Entry 5OV7 (X-ray diffraction, 2.40 A resolution); this record covers chains D and E of the 6 polymer chains in the assembly.

[Chain D]
Name: Tubulin beta-2B chain
From: Bos taurus
UniProtKB: Q6B856 (TBB2B_BOVIN); the author numbering skips numbers that UniProt does not, so the offset changes along the chain: 1-42 = UniProt 1-42; 45-360 = UniProt 43-358; 369-455 = UniProt 359-445
Amino-acid sequence (445 residues; row label = number of the first residue in the row; note: 10 numbers in that range are skipped by the numbering (no residue carries them; nothing is unmodelled there)):
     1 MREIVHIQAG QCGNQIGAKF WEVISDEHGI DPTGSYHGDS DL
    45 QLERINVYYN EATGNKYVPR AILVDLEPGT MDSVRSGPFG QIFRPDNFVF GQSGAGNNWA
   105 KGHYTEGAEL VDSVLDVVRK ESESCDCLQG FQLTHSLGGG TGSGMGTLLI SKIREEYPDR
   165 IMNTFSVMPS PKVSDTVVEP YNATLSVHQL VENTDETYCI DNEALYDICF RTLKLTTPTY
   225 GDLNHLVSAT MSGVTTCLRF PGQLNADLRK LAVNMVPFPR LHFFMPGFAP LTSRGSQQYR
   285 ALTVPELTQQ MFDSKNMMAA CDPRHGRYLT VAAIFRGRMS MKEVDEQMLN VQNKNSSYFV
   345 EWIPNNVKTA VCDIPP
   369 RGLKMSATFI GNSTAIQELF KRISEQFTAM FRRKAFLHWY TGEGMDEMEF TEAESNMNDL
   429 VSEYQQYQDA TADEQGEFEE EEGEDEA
Not modelled in the structure: 276-284, 442-455
Bound ions: Mg2+: Gln-11 (together with GDP)
Small-molecule neighbours:
  - 6FS (N-[2-methoxy-5-({[(E)-2-(2,4,6-trimethoxyphenyl)ethenyl]sulfonyl}methyl)phenyl]glycine): Tyr-202, Gly-237, Val-238, Cys-241, Leu-242, Leu-248, Ala-250, Asp-251, Lys-254, Leu-255, Asn-258, Met-259, Thr-314, Val-315, Ala-316, Ala-317, Ile-318, Asn-349, Asn-350, Val-351, Lys-352, Thr-353, Ala-354, Thr-376, Phe-377, Ile-378
  - GDP (guanosine-5'-diphosphate): Ala-9, Gly-10, Gln-11, Cys-12, Gln-15, Ile-16, Asp-69, Ala-99, Asn-101, Ser-140, Gly-142, Gly-143, Gly-144, Thr-145, Gly-146, Val-171, Pro-173, Val-177, Asp-179, Glu-183, Asn-206, Leu-209, Tyr-224, Leu-227, Asn-228, Val-231
Curated features (UniProtKB/Swiss-Prot):
  - motif: Met-1 to Ile-4 (MREI motif)
  - binding site (GTP): Gln-11, Glu-71, Ser-140, Gly-144, Thr-145, Gly-146, Asn-206, Asn-228
  - binding site (Mg(2+)): Glu-71
  - modified residue: Ser-40 (Phosphoserine), Thr-57 (Phosphothreonine), Lys-60 (N6-acetyllysine), Ser-174 (Phosphoserine), Thr-287 (Phosphothreonine), Thr-292 (Phosphothreonine), Arg-320 (Omega-N-methylarginine), Glu-448 (5-glutamyl polyglutamate)
  - cross-link (Glycyl lysine isopeptide (Lys-Gly)): Lys-60 (interchain with G-Cter in ubiquitin), Lys-326 (interchain with G-Cter in ubiquitin)
What the authors report for this chain:
  - binding site for 6FS: Leu-242, Asn-258, Asn-349, Lys-352

[Chain E]
Name: Stathmin-4
From: Rattus norvegicus
UniProtKB: P63043 (STMN4_RAT); residues 5-145 here correspond to UniProt positions 49-189 (UniProt number = residue number + 44)
Amino-acid sequence (143 residues; row label = number of the first residue in the row):
     3 MADMEVIELN KCTSGQSFEV ILKPPSFDGV PEFNASLPRR RDPSLEEIQK KLEAAEERRK
    63 YQEAELLKHL AEKREHEREV IQKAIEENNN FIKMAKEKLA QKMESNKENR EAHLAAMLER
   123 LQEKDKHAEE VRKNKELKEE ASR
Not modelled in the structure: 3-5, 29-43, 144-145
Construct notes: initiating methionine (3); expression tag (4)
Curated features (UniProtKB/Swiss-Prot):
  - modified residue: Ser-46 (Phosphoserine)

[Chain D / chain E interface]
Residue-residue contacts (24; chain D residue first):
  His-107(D) with Lys-126(E)
  Tyr-108(D) with His-129(E), hydrogen bond; Val-133(E), hydrophobic; Arg-134(E), hydrogen bond (backbone-side chain)
  Thr-109(D) with Lys-137(E)
  Ala-112(D) with Arg-134(E)
  Ser-155(D) with Leu-123(E); Lys-126(E), hydrogen bond
  Lys-156(D) with Asp-127(E), salt bridge
  Arg-158(D) with Leu-123(E)
  Glu-159(D) with Leu-120(E); Leu-123(E); Asp-127(E)
  Pro-162(D) with Leu-116(E), hydrophobic; Met-119(E), hydrophobic
  Gln-193(D) with Lys-126(E), hydrogen bond
  Asn-197(D) with Lys-126(E)
  Gly-410(D) with Lys-137(E)
  Glu-411(D) with Val-133(E); Lys-137(E), salt bridge
  Gly-412(D) with Val-133(E); Asn-136(E); Lys-137(E)
  Glu-417(D) with His-129(E), salt bridge
Interface residues without a listed pair, chain D (18 interface residues in all): Thr-151, Asp-163, Met-413
Interface residues without a listed pair, chain E (14 interface residues in all): Arg-112, Gln-124, Ala-130

[Overview]
Chain D and chain E form an interface of 18 and 14 residues respectively; the contacts include 4 hydrogen
bonds and 3 salt bridges. Polar pairs include Lys-156(D)/Asp-127(E), Glu-411(D)/Lys-137(E) and
Glu-417(D)/His-129(E). Ligands of chain D: GDP and compound 6FS. The paper reports a binding site for 6FS at
Leu-242(D), Asn-258(D) and Asn-349(D) among others.
Chain D is Tubulin beta-2B chain (Bos taurus) and chain E is Stathmin-4 (Rattus norvegicus); the structure,
tubulin - rigosertib complex, was determined by X-ray diffraction.
